3SGE - chains L and H of the 3 polymer chains in the assembly; structure by X-ray diffraction, 1.89 A resolution.

# Chain L
Protein: Light Chain
Source organism: Mus musculus
Amino-acid sequence (219 residues; numbered 1 to 219; the number before each row is that of its first residue):
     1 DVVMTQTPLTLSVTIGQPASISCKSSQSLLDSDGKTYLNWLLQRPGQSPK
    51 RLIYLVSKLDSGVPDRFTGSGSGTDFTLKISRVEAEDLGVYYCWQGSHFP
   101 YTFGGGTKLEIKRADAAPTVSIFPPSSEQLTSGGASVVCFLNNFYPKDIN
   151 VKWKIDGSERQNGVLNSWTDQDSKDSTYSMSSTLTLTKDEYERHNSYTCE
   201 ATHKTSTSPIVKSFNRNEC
Disulfides: Cys23-Cys93, Cys139-Cys199
Ion coordination: Ca2+: Asp31, Ser97

# Chain H
Protein: Heavy Chain
Source organism: Mus musculus
Amino-acid sequence (217 residues; each row starts with the number of its first residue):
     1 EVQLEESGGRLVQPKGSLKLSCAASGFSFNTNAMNWVRQAPGKGLEWVAR
    51 IRSKINNYSTYYADSVKDRFTISRDDSQSMLYLQMNNLKTEDTAMYYCVR
   101 GTTYWGQGTLVTVSAAKTTPPSVYPLAPGSAAQTNSMVTLGCLVKGYFPE
   151 PVTVTWNSGSLSSGVHTFPAVLQSDLYTLSSSVTVPSSPRPSETVTCNVA
   201 HPASSTKVDKKIVPRDC
Disulfides: Cys22-Cys98, Cys142-Cys197

# How chain L and chain H interact
Cross-chain cystine bridges: Cys219(L)-Cys217(H)
Contacting residue pairs (70):
  Asp1(L) - Asp64(H)
  Leu41(L) - Trp105(H)  hydrophobic
  Gln43(L) - Gln39(H)  hydrogen bond
  Gln43(L) - Tyr97(H)  hydrogen bond
  Ser48(L) - Tyr97(H)
  Ser48(L) - Gly106(H)  hydrogen bond (side chain-backbone)
  Ser48(L) - Gln107(H)
  Pro49(L) - Leu45(H)  hydrophobic
  Pro49(L) - Trp105(H)
  Arg51(L) - Thr102(H)  hydrogen bond
  Arg51(L) - Thr103(H)
  Tyr92(L) - Gln39(H)
  Tyr92(L) - Lys43(H)
  Tyr92(L) - Gly44(H)
  Tyr92(L) - Leu45(H)  hydrophobic
  Trp94(L) - Val37(H)  hydrophobic
  Trp94(L) - Trp47(H)
  Trp94(L) - Thr102(H)
  Trp94(L) - Trp105(H)  hydrophobic
  Phe99(L) - Trp47(H)  hydrophobic
  Phe99(L) - Tyr61(H)  hydrophobic
  Phe99(L) - Tyr62(H)
  Tyr101(L) - Trp47(H)
  Tyr101(L) - Arg50(H)  hydrogen bond
  Phe103(L) - Leu45(H)
  Phe103(L) - Glu46(H)
  Phe103(L) - Trp47(H)
  Ser121(L) - Thr139(H)
  Phe123(L) - Leu126(H)
  Phe123(L) - Ala127(H)
  Phe123(L) - Thr139(H)
  Pro124(L) - Ala127(H)
  Pro124(L) - Gly129(H)
  Pro124(L) - Arg215(H)
  Pro125(L) - Arg215(H)
  Ser126(L) - Tyr124(H)
  Ser126(L) - Pro125(H)
  Glu128(L) - Tyr124(H)
  Glu128(L) - Pro125(H)
  Glu128(L) - Lys210(H)  salt bridge
  Gln129(L) - Tyr124(H)
  Ser132(L) - Tyr124(H)
  Ser136(L) - Leu143(H)
  Val138(L) - Leu126(H)  hydrophobic
  Phe140(L) - Leu126(H)  hydrophobic
  Phe140(L) - Phe168(H)  hydrophobic
  Phe140(L) - Ser180(H)
  Phe140(L) - Ser181(H)
  Phe140(L) - Ser182(H)
  Asn142(L) - His166(H)
  Asn143(L) - His166(H)
  Leu165(L) - Val171(H)  hydrophobic
  Leu165(L) - Thr178(H)
  Asn166(L) - Val171(H)
  Ser167(L) - Phe168(H)
  Ser167(L) - Pro169(H)  hydrogen bond (side chain-backbone)
  Ser167(L) - Val171(H)
  Trp168(L) - Pro169(H)
  Thr169(L) - Thr167(H)
  Thr169(L) - Phe168(H)
  Ser179(L) - His166(H)  hydrogen bond
  Ser179(L) - Phe168(H)
  Met180(L) - Phe168(H)
  Ser181(L) - Phe168(H)
  Ser181(L) - Ser180(H)  hydrogen bond
  Thr185(L) - Lys145(H)
  Phe214(L) - Ser130(H)
  Glu218(L) - Ser130(H)
  Cys219(L) - Ser130(H)
  Cys219(L) - Cys217(H)  disulfide
Interface residues without a listed pair, chain L (41 interface residues in all): Gln47, Asp60, Pro100, Thr183, Asn215
Interface residues without a listed pair, chain H (42 interface residues in all): Pro128, Leu140, Gly141, Thr184

# In short
Chain L and chain H form an interface of 41 and 42 residues respectively, with 1 disulfide bond, 8 hydrogen
bonds and 1 salt bridge. Polar pairs include Glu128(L)-Lys210(H), Gln43(L)-Gln39(H) and Gln43(L)-Tyr97(H).
Asp31(L) and Ser97(L) coordinate Ca2+.
Here chain L is Light Chain and chain H is Heavy Chain, both from Mus musculus. Entry 3SGE (Crystal structure
of mAb 17.2 in complex with R13 peptide) was determined by X-ray diffraction, deposited together with 3SGD.
